PDB entry 9CQ6 | electron microscopy, 3.10 A resolution | chains A and L of the 18 polymer chains in the assembly

Chain A:
Protein: X-ray repair cross-complementing protein 6
Source organism: Homo sapiens
Notes: EC 3.6.4.-, 4.2.99.-
UniProt: P12956 (XRCC6_HUMAN); residue numbers follow UniProt; this construct covers 1-609
Sequence (612 residues; row label = number of the first residue in the row; numbers below 1 keep their minus sign (Gly-2 is residue -2)):
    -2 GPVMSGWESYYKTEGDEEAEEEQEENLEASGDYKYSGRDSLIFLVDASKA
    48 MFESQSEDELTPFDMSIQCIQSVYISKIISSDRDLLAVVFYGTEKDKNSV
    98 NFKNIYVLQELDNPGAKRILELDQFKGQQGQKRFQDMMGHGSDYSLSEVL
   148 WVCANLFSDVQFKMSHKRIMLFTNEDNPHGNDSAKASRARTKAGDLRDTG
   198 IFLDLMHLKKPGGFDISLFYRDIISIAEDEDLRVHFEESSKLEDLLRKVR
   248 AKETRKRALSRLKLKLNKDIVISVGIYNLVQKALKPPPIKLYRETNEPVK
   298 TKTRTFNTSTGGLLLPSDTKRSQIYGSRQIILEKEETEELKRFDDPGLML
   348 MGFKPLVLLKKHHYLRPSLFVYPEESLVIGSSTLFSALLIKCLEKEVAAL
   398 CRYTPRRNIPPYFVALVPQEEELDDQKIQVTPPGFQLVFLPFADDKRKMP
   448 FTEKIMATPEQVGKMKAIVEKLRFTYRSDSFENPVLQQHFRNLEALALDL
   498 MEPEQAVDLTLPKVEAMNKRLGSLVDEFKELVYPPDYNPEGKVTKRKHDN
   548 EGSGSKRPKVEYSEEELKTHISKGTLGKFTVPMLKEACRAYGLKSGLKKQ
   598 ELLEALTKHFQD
Not modelled in the structure: -2 to 1, 11-31, 537-609
Differences from the reference sequence: expression tag (-2 to 0)
UniProt features mapped onto this chain:
  - region: Val578 to Glu583 (Interaction with BAX)
  - active site: Lys31 (Schiff-base intermediate with DNA)
  - modified residue: Ser2 (N-acetylserine), Ser6 (Phosphoserine), Ser27 (Phosphoserine), Lys31 (N6-acetyllysine), Ser51 (Phosphoserine), Ser306 (Phosphoserine), Lys317 (N6-acetyllysine), Lys331 (N6-acetyllysine), Lys338 (N6-acetyllysine), Thr455 (Phosphothreonine), Lys461 (N6-acetyllysine), Ser477 (Phosphoserine), Ser520 (Phosphoserine), Lys539 (N6-acetyllysine), Lys542 (N6-acetyllysine), Lys544 (N6-acetyllysine), Ser550 (Phosphoserine), Lys553 (N6-acetyllysine), Lys556 (N6-acetyllysine), Ser560 (Phosphoserine) and 1 more in UniProt
  - cross-link (Glycyl lysine isopeptide (Lys-Gly)): Lys287 (interchain with G-Cter in SUMO2), Lys317 (interchain with G-Cter in SUMO2), Lys556 (interchain with G-Cter in SUMO2)
  - mutagenesis: Lys31 (K31A: Diminishes the ability to form a Schiff base. Abolishes adduct formation; when associated with A-160 and A-164), Lys160 (K160A: Abolishes adduct formation; when associated with A-31 and A-160), Lys164 (K164A: Abolishes adduct formation; when associated with A-31 and A-164), Lys539 (K539Q: Complete loss of suppression of BAX-induced apoptosis; K539R: No effect on suppression of BAX-induced apoptosis), Lys542 (K542Q: Complete loss of suppression of BAX-induced apoptosis; K542R: No effect on suppression of BAX-induced apoptosis), Lys544 (K544R: No effect on suppression of BAX-induced apoptosis), Lys553 (K553Q: Partial loss of suppression of BAX-induced apoptosis; K553R: No effect on suppression of BAX-induced apoptosis), Lys556 (K556R: No effect on suppression of BAX-induced apoptosis), Lys570 (K570R: Loss of methylation; loss of anti-apoptotic activity; no effect on XRCC5 stabilization)

Chain L:
Molecule: 51-nt DNA strand
Sequence (51 nucleotides; each row starts with the number of its first residue):
     1 AGACTTGTACTGGAACTCACGTGAACGAATGTTTTTAGTTTATTGGGCGC
    51 G
Not modelled in the structure: 35-51
Covalent attachments: adenosine monophosphate (AMP) linked to DA1

How chain A and chain L interact:
Residue-residue contacts (10):
  Lys249(A) - DC16(L)  salt bridge to the phosphate
  Arg254(A) - DA15(L)  hydrogen bond to the base
  Arg254(A) - DC16(L)  hydrogen bond to the sugar
  Leu256(A) - DT17(L)  sugar contact
  Asn275(A) - DT17(L)  hydrogen bond to the phosphate
  Gln278(A) - DT17(L)  phosphate contact
  Gln278(A) - DC18(L)  hydrogen bond to the phosphate
  Arg363(A) - DC18(L)  salt bridge to the phosphate
  Arg403(A) - DT17(L)  base contact
  Arg403(A) - DC18(L)  base contact
Other interface residues (no listed pair), chain A (10 interface residues in all): Thr251, Lys338, Ile406
Other interface residues (no listed pair), chain L (6 interface residues in all): DA19, DC20

In short:
The interface between chain A and chain L involves 10 residues on one side and 6 on the other, with 4 hydrogen
bonds and 2 salt bridges. Polar pairs include Arg254(A)-DA15(L), Arg254(A)-DC16(L) and Asn275(A)-DT17(L).
Adenosine monophosphate is covalently linked to DA1(L).
Here chain A is X-ray repair cross-complementing protein 6 (Homo sapiens) and chain L is a 51-nt DNA strand.
Entry 9CQ6 (The ligation complex in the NHEJ pathway) was determined by electron microscopy together with
9CQ3, 9CQC, 9N81, 9N82 and 9N83 from the same study.
